PDB entry 6GH5 | electron microscopy, 3.40 A resolution | chains M and F of the 8 polymer chains in the assembly

== Chain M ==
Protein: RNA polymerase sigma-54 factor
Source organism: Klebsiella pneumoniae
Notes: EC 2.7.7.6
UniProt: A0A0J4U551 (A0A0J4U551_KLEPN); residue numbers follow UniProt; this construct covers 1-257, 320-397, 414-477
Amino-acid sequence (497 residues; row label = number of the first residue in the row; note: 28 numbers in that range are skipped by the numbering (no residue carries them; nothing is unmodelled there); a row labelled like 292A-292Z holds insertion residues (292A, then the next letters in order); numbers below 1 keep their minus sign (Met-19 is residue -19); X marks 52 residues of unknown identity (built as UNK)):
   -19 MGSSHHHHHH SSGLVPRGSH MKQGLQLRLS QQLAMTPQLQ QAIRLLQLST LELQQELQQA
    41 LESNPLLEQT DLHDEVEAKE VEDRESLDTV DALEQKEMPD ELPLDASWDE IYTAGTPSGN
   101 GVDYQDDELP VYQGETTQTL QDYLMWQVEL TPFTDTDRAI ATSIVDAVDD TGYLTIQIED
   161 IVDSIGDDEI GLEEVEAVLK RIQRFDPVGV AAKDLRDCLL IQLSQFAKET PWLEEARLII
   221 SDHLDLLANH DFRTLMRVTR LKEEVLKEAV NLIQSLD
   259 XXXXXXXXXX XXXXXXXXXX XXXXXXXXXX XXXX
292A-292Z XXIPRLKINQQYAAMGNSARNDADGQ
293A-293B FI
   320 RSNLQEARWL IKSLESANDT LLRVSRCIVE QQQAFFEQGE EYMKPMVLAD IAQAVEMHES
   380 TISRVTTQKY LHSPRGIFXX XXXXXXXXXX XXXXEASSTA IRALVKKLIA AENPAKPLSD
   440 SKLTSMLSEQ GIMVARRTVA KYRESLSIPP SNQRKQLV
Disordered / not traced: -19 to 105, 292A-292Z, 293A-293B, 397, 414, 474-477
Construct notes: initiating methionine (-19); expression tag (-18 to 0); engineered mutation Ala336 (Arg in A0A0J4U551)

== Chain F ==
Molecule: nifH promoter template DNA
Sequence (63 nucleotides; row label = number of the first residue in the row; numbers below 1 keep their minus sign (DA-27 is residue -27)):
   -27 ACATGAATGC GCAACAGCAT GCGCGCCCAG GGCTGATCGT GCAAAAGTCG TGCCAGCCGT
    33 CTC
Disordered / not traced: -27 to -17, 30-35

== Chain M / chain F interface ==
Pairs across the interface (16; chain M residue first):
  Glu108(M) - DA1(F)  base contact
  Glu108(M) - DG2(F)  base contact
  Leu109(M) - DG2(F)  base contact
  Pro110(M) - DG2(F)  base contact
  Leu340(M) - DT9(F)  phosphate contact
  Val343(M) - DC10(F)  phosphate contact
  Met376(M) - DG11(F)  sugar contact
  Thr380(M) - DG11(F)  phosphate contact
  Thr380(M) - DT12(F)  base contact
  Val384(M) - DC10(F)  phosphate contact
  Lys388(M) - DA8(F)  salt bridge to the phosphate
  Ala454(M) - DT23(F)  phosphate contact
  Arg456(M) - DT23(F)  base contact
  Arg456(M) - DG24(F)  base contact
  Thr457(M) - DG22(F)  phosphate contact
  Thr457(M) - DT23(F)  base contact
Also at the interface, not in a pair above, chain M (13 interface residues in all): His377
Also at the interface, not in a pair above, chain F (11 interface residues in all): DG7

== Overview ==
Chain M and chain F form an interface of 13 and 11 residues respectively; the contacts include 1 salt bridge.
Its one salt-bridged contact is Lys388(M)-DA8(F).
Chain M is RNA polymerase sigma-54 factor (Klebsiella pneumoniae) and chain F is nifH promoter template DNA;
the structure, Cryo-EM structure of bacterial RNA polymerase-sigma54 holoenzyme transcription open complex,
was determined by electron microscopy (same publication as 6GFW and 6GH6).
